Entry 4QW0 (X-ray diffraction, 2.90 A resolution); this record covers chains N and a of the 28 polymer chains in the assembly.

== Chain N ==
Molecule: Proteasome subunit beta type-1
From: Saccharomyces cerevisiae
Notes: EC 3.4.25.1
Reference sequence: P38624 (PSB1_YEAST); residues 1-196 here correspond to UniProt positions 20-215 (UniProt number = residue number + 19)
Amino-acid sequence (196 residues; row label = number of the first residue in the row):
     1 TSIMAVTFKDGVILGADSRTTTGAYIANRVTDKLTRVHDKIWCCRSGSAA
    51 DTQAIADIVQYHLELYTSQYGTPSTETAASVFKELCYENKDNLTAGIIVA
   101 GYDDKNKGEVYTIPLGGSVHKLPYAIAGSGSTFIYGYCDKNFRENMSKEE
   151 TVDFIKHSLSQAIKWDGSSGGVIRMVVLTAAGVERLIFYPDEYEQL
Covalently attached groups: bortezomib (BO2) linked to Thr1
Bound ions: Mg2+: Ile163, Ser169
Residues lining bound ligands: bortezomib (BO2; N-[(1R)-1-(dihydroxyboryl)-3-methylbutyl]-N-(pyrazin-2-ylcarbonyl)-L-phenylalaninamide): Arg19, Thr20, Thr21, Thr22, Ala27, Lys33, Arg45, Ser46, Gly47, Ser48, Ala49, Thr52, Ser168
UniProt features mapped onto this chain:
  - active site: Thr1 (Nucleophile)

== Chain a ==
Molecule: Proteasome subunit beta type-7
From: Saccharomyces cerevisiae
Notes: EC 3.4.25.1
Reference sequence: P30657 (PSB7_YEAST); residues -12 to 233 here correspond to UniProt positions 21-266 (UniProt number = residue number + 33)
Amino-acid sequence (246 residues; row label = number of the first residue in the row; numbers below 1 keep their minus sign (Thr-12 is residue -12)):
   -12 TQIANAGASPMVNTQQPIVTGTSVISMKYDNGVIIAADNLGSYGSLLRFN
    38 GVERLIPVGDNTVVGISGDISDMQHIERLLKDLVTENAYDNPLADAEEAL
    88 EPSYIFEYLATVMYQRRSKMNPLWNAIIVAGVQSNGDQFLRYVNLLGVTY
   138 SSPTLATGFGAHMANPLLRKVVDRESDIPKTTVQVAEEAIVNAMRVLYYR
   188 DARSSRNFSLAIIDKNTGLTFKKNLQVENMKWDFAKDIKGYGTQKI
Unresolved in the structure: -12 to 0

== Chain N / chain a interface ==
Pairs across the interface (64):
  Arg19(N) - Ala189(a)
  Thr21(N) - Ala189(a)
  Ala24(N) - Phe146(a)  hydrophobic
  Ala24(N) - Arg187(a)
  Ala24(N) - Asp188(a)
  Ala24(N) - Ala189(a)  hydrogen bond (backbone-backbone)
  Tyr25(N) - Phe146(a)
  Tyr25(N) - Arg187(a)
  Ile26(N) - Tyr186(a)
  Ile26(N) - Arg187(a)  hydrogen bond (backbone-backbone)
  Ile26(N) - Asp188(a)
  Ile26(N) - Ala189(a)
  Ala27(N) - Arg187(a)  hydrogen bond (backbone-side chain)
  Asn28(N) - Arg187(a)
  Arg29(N) - Tyr186(a)
  Arg29(N) - Arg187(a)
  Arg29(N) - Lys218(a)  hydrogen bond (side chain-backbone)
  Arg29(N) - Trp219(a)
  Arg29(N) - Phe221(a)
  Val30(N) - Phe221(a)  hydrophobic
  Val30(N) - Ala222(a)  hydrophobic
  Val30(N) - Ile225(a)  hydrophobic
  Asp32(N) - Lys226(a)
  Asp32(N) - Gly227(a)  hydrogen bond (side chain-backbone)
  Asp32(N) - Gln231(a)
  Leu34(N) - Gln231(a)
  Thr35(N) - Tyr228(a)
  Thr35(N) - Gln231(a)
  Arg36(N) - Gln231(a)  hydrogen bond (backbone-side chain)
  Arg36(N) - Ile233(a)
  Trp42(N) - Gln231(a)
  Trp42(N) - Ile233(a)
  Arg45(N) - Tyr228(a)
  Gln53(N) - Tyr228(a)  hydrogen bond (backbone-side chain)
  Ala56(N) - Tyr228(a)
  Asp57(N) - Tyr228(a)  hydrogen bond
  Phe133(N) - Leu33(a)  hydrophobic
  Lys164(N) - Leu34(a)
  Trp165(N) - Ser32(a)
  Trp165(N) - Leu33(a)
  Trp165(N) - Leu34(a)  hydrogen bond (backbone-backbone)
  Trp165(N) - Arg35(a)
  Trp165(N) - Asn37(a)
  Asp166(N) - Ser32(a)
  Gly167(N) - Ser32(a)  hydrogen bond (backbone-backbone)
  Gly167(N) - Leu34(a)
  Gly167(N) - Ala189(a)
  Gly171(N) - Trp219(a)
  Val172(N) - Trp219(a)  hydrophobic
  Val172(N) - Ala222(a)  hydrophobic
  Arg174(N) - Ala222(a)  hydrogen bond (side chain-backbone)
  Arg174(N) - Ile225(a)
  Arg185(N) - Lys226(a)
  Arg185(N) - Gln231(a)
  Arg185(N) - Ile233(a)  hydrogen bond (side chain-backbone)
  Ile187(N) - Ala222(a)  hydrophobic
  Ile187(N) - Lys223(a)
  Tyr189(N) - Trp219(a)
  Tyr189(N) - Asp220(a)  hydrogen bond
  Tyr189(N) - Lys223(a)
  Pro190(N) - Trp219(a)
  Asp191(N) - Arg193(a)  salt bridge
  Glu194(N) - Tyr185(a)  hydrogen bond
  Glu194(N) - Arg193(a)  salt bridge
Other interface residues (no listed pair), chain N (35 interface residues in all): Ile163, Ser168, Val183
Other interface residues (no listed pair), chain a (27 interface residues in all): Met150, Arg190, Met217

== Summary ==
35 residues of chain N face 27 of chain a across their interface; the contacts include 14 hydrogen bonds and 2
salt bridges. Polar pairs include Asp191(N)-Arg193(a), Glu194(N)-Arg193(a) and Ala27(N)-Arg187(a). Covalently
linked bortezomib: at Thr1(N). UniProt lists active-site residue Thr1(N) on chain N.
Chain N is Proteasome subunit beta type-1 and chain a is Proteasome subunit beta type-7, both from
Saccharomyces cerevisiae; the structure, yCP beta5-A49T-A50V-double mutant in complex with bortezomib, was
determined by X-ray diffraction, deposited together with 4QUX, 4QUY, 4QV0, 4QV1, 4QV3, 4QV4 and 42 further
entries.
